7TEJ - chains B and C of the 28 polymer chains in the assembly; structure by electron microscopy, 2.74 A resolution.

# Chain B
Molecule: Proteasome subunit alpha type-2
Source organism: Saccharomyces cerevisiae S288C
Notes: EC 3.4.25.1
UniProt: P23639 (PSA2_YEAST); residues 1-250 here = UniProt positions 1-250
Chain sequence (250 residues; numbered 1 to 250; the number before each row is that of its first residue):
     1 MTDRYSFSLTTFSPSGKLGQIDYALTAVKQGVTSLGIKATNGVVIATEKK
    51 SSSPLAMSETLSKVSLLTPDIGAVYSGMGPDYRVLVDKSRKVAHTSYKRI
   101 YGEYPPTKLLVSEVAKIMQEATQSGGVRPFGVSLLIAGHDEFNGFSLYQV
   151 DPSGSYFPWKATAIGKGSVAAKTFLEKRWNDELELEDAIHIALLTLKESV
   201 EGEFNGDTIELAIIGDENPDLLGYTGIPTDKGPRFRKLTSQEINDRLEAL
Unresolved in the structure: 1-6
Curated features (UniProtKB/Swiss-Prot):
  - cross-link: Lys-108 (Glycyl lysine isopeptide (Lys-Gly) (interchain with G-Cter in ubiquitin))

# Chain C
Molecule: Proteasome subunit alpha type-4
Source organism: Saccharomyces cerevisiae S288C
Notes: EC 3.4.25.1
UniProt: P40303 (PSA4_YEAST); residue numbers follow UniProt; this construct covers 1-254
Chain sequence (254 residues; numbered 1 to 254; the number before each row is that of its first residue):
     1 MSGYDRALSIFSPDGHIFQVEYALEAVKRGTCAVGVKGKNCVVLGCERRS
    51 TLKLQDTRITPSKVSKIDSHVVLSFSGLNADSRILIEKARVEAQSHRLTL
   101 EDPVTVEYLTRYVAGVQQRYTQSGGVRPFGVSTLIAGFDPRDDEPKLYQT
   151 EPSGIYSSWSAQTIGRNSKTVREFLEKNYDRKEPPATVEECVKLTVRSLL
   201 EVVQTGAKNIEITVVKPDSDIVALSSEEINQYVTQIEQEKQEQQEQDKKK
   251 KSNH
Unresolved in the structure: 1-8, 49-51, 204-208, 242-254
Curated features (UniProtKB/Swiss-Prot):
  - modified residue: Thr-60 (Phosphothreonine)

# Interface between chain B and chain C
Pairs across the interface - 57 pairs, chain B then chain C:
  Phe-7(B) / Gly-125(C)
  Thr-10(B) / Arg-127(C)
  Thr-11(B) / Gln-19(C)
  Phe-12(B) / Gln-19(C)  hydrogen bond (backbone-side chain)
  Phe-12(B) / Tyr-22(C)  hydrophobic
  Phe-12(B) / Ala-23(C)  hydrophobic
  Phe-12(B) / Ala-26(C)  hydrophobic
  Phe-12(B) / Leu-78(C)  hydrophobic
  Phe-12(B) / Arg-127(C)
  Phe-12(B) / Pro-128(C)
  Phe-12(B) / Gly-130(C)
  Ser-13(B) / Tyr-22(C)
  Pro-14(B) / Tyr-22(C)  hydrophobic
  Ser-15(B) / Arg-29(C)  hydrogen bond (backbone-side chain)
  Gly-16(B) / Tyr-22(C)
  Gly-16(B) / Glu-25(C)
  Gly-16(B) / Ala-26(C)
  Leu-18(B) / Leu-78(C)  hydrophobic
  Leu-18(B) / Arg-127(C)
  Lys-38(B) / Asp-56(C)  salt bridge
  Gln-119(B) / Ala-80(C)
  Gln-119(B) / Asp-81(C)  hydrogen bond
  Gln-119(B) / Ile-84(C)
  Gln-119(B) / Arg-127(C)
  Thr-122(B) / Arg-127(C)  hydrogen bond (backbone-side chain)
  Gln-123(B) / Tyr-120(C)
  Gln-123(B) / Gly-125(C)
  Gln-123(B) / Val-126(C)
  Gln-123(B) / Arg-127(C)  hydrogen bond (side chain-backbone)
  Gln-123(B) / Phe-129(C)
  Gly-125(B) / Gly-125(C)  hydrogen bond (backbone-backbone)
  Asn-143(B) / Arg-58(C)  hydrogen bond (backbone-side chain)
  Ser-146(B) / Ile-59(C)
  Tyr-148(B) / Ile-59(C)
  Ser-153(B) / Ala-80(C)
  Gly-154(B) / Arg-83(C)
  Ser-155(B) / Asn-79(C)
  Ser-155(B) / Ala-80(C)
  Ser-155(B) / Arg-83(C)
  Tyr-156(B) / Arg-83(C)
  Phe-157(B) / Gln-55(C)
  Pro-158(B) / Gln-55(C)
  Pro-158(B) / Asp-56(C)  hydrogen bond (backbone-backbone)
  Pro-158(B) / Ile-59(C)  hydrophobic
  Pro-158(B) / Thr-60(C)
  Trp-159(B) / Leu-54(C)
  Trp-159(B) / Gln-55(C)
  Trp-159(B) / Asp-56(C)
  Lys-160(B) / Lys-53(C)  hydrogen bond (side chain-backbone)
  Lys-160(B) / Leu-54(C)  hydrogen bond (backbone-backbone)
  Lys-160(B) / Gln-55(C)
  Lys-160(B) / Asp-56(C)
  Ala-161(B) / Leu-54(C)
  Lys-172(B) / Leu-54(C)
  Glu-176(B) / Lys-53(C)  hydrogen bond (backbone-side chain)
  Glu-176(B) / Leu-54(C)
  Trp-179(B) / Leu-54(C)  hydrophobic
Other interface residues (no listed pair), chain B (33 interface residues in all): Ser-8, Ser-124, Phe-145, Leu-175
Other interface residues (no listed pair), chain C (27 interface residues in all): Leu-52

# Overview
Chain B and chain C form an interface of 33 and 27 residues respectively; the contacts include 11 hydrogen
bonds and 1 salt bridge. Polar pairs include Lys-38(B)/Asp-56(C), Phe-12(B)/Gln-19(C) and Ser-15(B)/Arg-29(C).
Chain B is Proteasome subunit alpha type-2 and chain C is Proteasome subunit alpha type-4, both from
Saccharomyces cerevisiae S288C; the structure, Cryo-EM structure of the 20S Alpha 3 Deletion proteasome core
particle, was determined by electron microscopy (same publication as 7TEO).
